Entry 5IHL (X-ray diffraction, 3.30 A resolution); this record covers chains A and B.

Chain A:
Molecule: Tumor necrosis factor receptor superfamily member 5
Organism: Homo sapiens
Notes: fragment: Extra Cellular Domain; engineered mutation(s): Protein produced with Asn 153 & Asn 180, but deglycosylated with PNGase F, which leaves Asp at those positions
UniProt: P25942 (TNR5_HUMAN); numbering as in UniProt (aligned over 23-193)
Sequence (183 residues; numbered 23 to 205; the number before each row is that of its first residue):
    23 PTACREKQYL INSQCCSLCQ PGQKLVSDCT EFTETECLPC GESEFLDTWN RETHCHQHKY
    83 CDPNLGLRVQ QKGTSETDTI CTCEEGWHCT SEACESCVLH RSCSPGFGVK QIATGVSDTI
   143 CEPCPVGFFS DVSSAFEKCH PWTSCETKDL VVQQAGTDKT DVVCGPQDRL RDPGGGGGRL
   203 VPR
Not modelled in the structure: 191-205
Differences from the reference sequence: expression tag (194-205)
Disulfide bonds: Cys26-Cys37, Cys38-Cys51, Cys41-Cys59, Cys62-Cys77, Cys83-Cys103, Cys105-Cys119, Cys111-Cys116, Cys125-Cys143, Cys146-Cys161, Cys167-Cys186
Reported in the primary citation:
  - mutagenesis - H76R: unchanged binding to 3H56-5 domain antibody (dAb) (chain B)
  - specificity-determining residues: Trp109, Leu121

Chain B:
Molecule: 3H56-5 domain antibody (dAb)
Organism: Homo sapiens
Notes: fragment: 3H56-5 dAb; antibody fragment or engineered binder
Sequence (121 residues; each row starts with the number of its first residue; note: 2 numbers in that range are skipped by the numbering (no residue carries them; nothing is unmodelled there); a row labelled like 82A-82C holds insertion residues (82A, then the next letters in order); numbers below 1 keep their minus sign (Ser-2 is residue -2)):
    -2 ST
     1 EVQLLESGGG LVQPGGSLRL SCAASGFTFR DYEMWWVRQA PGKGLERVSA IN
   52A P
    53 QGTRTYYADS VMGRFTISRD NSKNTLYLQM
82A-82C NSL
    83 RAEDTAVYYC AKLPFTF
   101 DDWGQGTLVT VSSAAA
Not modelled in the structure: -2, 114-116
Disulfide bonds: Cys22-Cys92

Chain A / chain B interface:
Pairs across the interface (35):
  Leu87(A) - Phe99(B)
  Gly88(A) - Phe99(B)
  Gly108(A) - Arg47(B)  hydrogen bond (backbone-side chain)
  Trp109(A) - Phe97(B)
  Trp109(A) - Trp103(B)
  Cys119(A) - Phe97(B)
  Cys119(A) - Thr98(B)
  Val120(A) - Pro96(B)
  Val120(A) - Phe97(B)
  Leu121(A) - Arg47(B)  hydrogen bond (backbone-side chain)
  Leu121(A) - Phe97(B)  hydrogen bond (backbone-backbone)
  His122(A) - Trp35(B)
  His122(A) - Arg47(B)  hydrogen bond
  His122(A) - Pro96(B)
  His122(A) - Phe97(B)
  Ser124(A) - Leu95(B)
  Gln133(A) - Tyr58(B)
  Ile134(A) - Arg47(B)
  Thr136(A) - Arg47(B)  hydrogen bond
  Ser155(A) - Leu95(B)
  Ser156(A) - Glu33(B)  hydrogen bond
  Ala157(A) - Glu33(B)  hydrogen bond (backbone-side chain)
  Ala157(A) - Trp35(B)  hydrophobic
  Ala157(A) - Phe97(B)  hydrophobic
  Phe158(A) - Glu33(B)
  Phe158(A) - Trp35(B)  hydrophobic
  Phe158(A) - Ala50(B)  hydrophobic
  Phe158(A) - Ile51(B)
  Phe158(A) - Asn52(B)
  Phe158(A) - Arg56(B)
  Phe158(A) - Thr57(B)
  Phe158(A) - Tyr58(B)  hydrophobic
  Glu159(A) - Asn52(B)
  Glu159(A) - Arg56(B)  salt bridge
  His162(A) - Arg56(B)  hydrogen bond
Other interface residues (no listed pair), chain A (19 interface residues in all): Ala135
Other interface residues (no listed pair), chain B (17 interface residues in all): Val37, Leu45

In short:
Chain A and chain B form an interface of 19 and 17 residues respectively; the contacts include 8 hydrogen
bonds and 1 salt bridge. Polar contacts include Glu159(A)-Arg56(B), Gly108(A)-Arg47(B) and Leu121(A)-Arg47(B).
From the paper: H76R of chain A leaves binding to 3H56-5 domain antibody (dAb) (chain B) unchanged;
specificity determinants Trp109(A) and Leu121(A).
Chain A is Tumor necrosis factor receptor superfamily member 5 and chain B is 3H56-5 domain antibody (dAb),
both from Homo sapiens; the structure, Structure of the extracellular domain of the CD40 in complex with
3H56-5 dab, was determined by X-ray diffraction together with 5DMJ from the same study.
